2F8X - chains C and K of the 5 polymer chains in the assembly; structure by X-ray diffraction, 3.25 A resolution.

Chain C:
Name: Recombining binding protein suppressor of hairless, isoform 4
Source organism: Homo sapiens
UniProt: Q06330 (SUH_HUMAN); residues 9-435 here correspond to UniProt positions 23-449 (UniProt number = residue number + 14)
Amino-acid sequence (434 residues; row label = number of the first residue in the row):
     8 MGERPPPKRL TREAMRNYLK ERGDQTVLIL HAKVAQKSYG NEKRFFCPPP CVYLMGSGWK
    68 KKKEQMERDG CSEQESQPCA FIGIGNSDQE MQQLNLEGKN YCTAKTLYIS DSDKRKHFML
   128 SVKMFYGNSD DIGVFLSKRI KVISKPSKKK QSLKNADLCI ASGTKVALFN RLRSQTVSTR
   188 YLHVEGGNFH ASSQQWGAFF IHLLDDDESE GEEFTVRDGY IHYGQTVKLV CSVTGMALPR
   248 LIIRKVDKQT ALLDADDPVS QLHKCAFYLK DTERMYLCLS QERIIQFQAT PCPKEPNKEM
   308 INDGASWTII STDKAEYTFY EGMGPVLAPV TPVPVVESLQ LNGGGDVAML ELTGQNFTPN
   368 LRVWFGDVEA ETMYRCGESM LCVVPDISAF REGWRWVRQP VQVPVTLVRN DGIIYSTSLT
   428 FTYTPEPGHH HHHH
Unresolved in the structure: 8-10, 435-441
Sequence notes: initiating methionine (8); expression tag (436-441)
UniProt features mapped onto this chain:
  - region (DNA-binding): Gln43 to Phe53, Ser151 to Lys156, Arg178 to Thr183
  - modified residue: Lys161 (N6-acetyllysine)

Chain K:
Name: Neurogenic locus notch homolog protein 1
Source organism: Homo sapiens
Notes: fragment: [Contains: Notch 1 extracellular truncation; Notch 1 intracellular domain]
UniProt: P46531 (NOTC1_HUMAN); residue numbers follow UniProt; this construct covers 1873-2127
Amino-acid sequence (256 residues; row label = number of the first residue in the row):
  1872 GMDVNVRGPD GFTPLMIASC SGGGLETGNS EEEEDAPAVI SDFIYQGASL HNQTDRTGET
  1932 ALHLAARYSR SDAAKRLLEA SADANIQDNM GRTPLHAAVS ADAQGVFQIL IRNRATDLDA
  1992 RMHDGTTPLI LAARLAVEGM LEDLINSHAD VNAVDDLGKS ALHWAAAVNN VDAAVVLLKN
  2052 GANKDMQNNR EETPLFLAAR EGSYETAKVL LDHFANRDIT DHMDRLPRDI AQERMHHDIV
  2112 RLLDEYNLVR SPQLHG
Unresolved in the structure: 1872-1883, 1893-1908, 1917-1919, 2121-2127
Sequence notes: cloning artifact (1872)

Interface between chain C and chain K:
Contacting residue pairs (35; chain C residue first):
  Arg122(C) - Met2094(K)
  Arg122(C) - Asp2095(K)
  His124(C) - His2093(K)
  His124(C) - Met2094(K)
  Phe125(C) - Met2094(K)  hydrophobic
  Met126(C) - Met2094(K)  hydrophobic
  Arg146(C) - His2093(K)
  Gln347(C) - Met1961(K)
  Gln347(C) - Arg1963(K)  hydrogen bond
  Gln347(C) - Met1993(K)
  Gln347(C) - Asp1995(K)
  Leu348(C) - Arg1963(K)  hydrogen bond (backbone-side chain)
  Asn349(C) - Ser1971(K)
  Asn349(C) - Leu2006(K)
  Gly350(C) - Arg1938(K)  hydrogen bond (backbone-side chain)
  Gly350(C) - Ala1972(K)
  Gly351(C) - Tyr1939(K)
  Gly352(C) - Tyr1939(K)
  Glu358(C) - Arg2005(K)  salt bridge
  Glu358(C) - Leu2006(K)
  Gln362(C) - Arg2061(K)  hydrogen bond
  Tyr381(C) - Glu2072(K)  hydrogen bond
  Arg382(C) - Arg2005(K)  hydrogen bond (side chain-backbone)
  Arg382(C) - Val2039(K)
  Cys383(C) - Ala2038(K)
  Cys383(C) - Glu2072(K)
  Gly384(C) - Glu2072(K)  hydrogen bond (backbone-side chain)
  Glu385(C) - Lys2030(K)
  Glu385(C) - Arg2071(K)  salt bridge
  Glu385(C) - Glu2072(K)
  Ser386(C) - Trp2035(K)
  Glu433(C) - Tyr1939(K)
  Pro434(C) - Cys1891(K)  hydrophobic
  Pro434(C) - Ser1892(K)
  Pro434(C) - Leu1935(K)  hydrophobic
Interface residues without a listed pair, chain C (28 interface residues in all): Lys121, Lys123, Ser345, Leu346, Thr360, Leu388, Thr429
Interface residues without a listed pair, chain K (27 interface residues in all): Ile1888, Arg1927, Ala2007, Asn2060
The authors on this interface:
  - specific contacts: Lys123(C)-Asp2095(K) (backbone contact), His124(C)-His2093(K), Met126(C)-Met2094(K), Arg146(C)-His2093(K), Gln347(C)-Arg1963(K), Glu358(C)-Arg2005(K), Tyr381(C)-Glu2072(K), Arg382(C)-Val2039(K), Cys383(C)-Val2039(K), Glu385(C)-Arg2071(K), Glu385(C)-Trp2035(K), Leu388(C)-Leu2006(K), Thr429(C)-Arg1927(K), Glu433(C)-Tyr1939(K), Pro434(C)-Leu1935(K), Ala2038(K)-Arg382(C)
  - interface residues, chain C: His124(C), Met126(C), Arg382(C), Cys383(C)
  - interface residues, chain K: Ala2038(K), Val2039(K), Met2094(K)

Overview:
Chain C and chain K form an interface of 28 and 27 residues respectively; the contacts include 7 hydrogen
bonds and 2 salt bridges. Among the polar pairs are Glu358(C)-Arg2005(K), Glu385(C)-Arg2071(K) and
Gln347(C)-Arg1963(K). The paper describes a backbone contact between Lys123(C) and Asp2095(K); contacts
between His124(C) and His2093(K), Met126(C) and Met2094(K) and Arg146(C) and His2093(K) among others. From the
paper: interface residues His124(C), Met126(C) and Ala2038(K) among others.
Chain C is Recombining binding protein suppressor of hairless, isoform 4 and chain K is Neurogenic locus notch
homolog protein 1, both from Homo sapiens; the structure, Crystal structure of activated Notch, CSL and MAML
on HES-1 promoter DNA sequence, was determined by X-ray diffraction together with 2F8Y from the same study.
